8DB9 - chains A and B of the 3 polymer chains in the assembly; structure by X-ray diffraction, 2.89 A resolution.

# Chain A (and B)
Molecule: Inosine-uridine preferring nucleoside hydrolase family protein
Source organism: Trichomonas vaginalis
Notes: chain B of this document is another copy of the same molecule, construct and numbering; everything in this record applies to it too
UniProt: A2EYV3 (A2EYV3_TRIVA); residue numbers follow UniProt; this construct covers 1-304
Chain sequence (304 residues; row label = number of the first residue in the row):
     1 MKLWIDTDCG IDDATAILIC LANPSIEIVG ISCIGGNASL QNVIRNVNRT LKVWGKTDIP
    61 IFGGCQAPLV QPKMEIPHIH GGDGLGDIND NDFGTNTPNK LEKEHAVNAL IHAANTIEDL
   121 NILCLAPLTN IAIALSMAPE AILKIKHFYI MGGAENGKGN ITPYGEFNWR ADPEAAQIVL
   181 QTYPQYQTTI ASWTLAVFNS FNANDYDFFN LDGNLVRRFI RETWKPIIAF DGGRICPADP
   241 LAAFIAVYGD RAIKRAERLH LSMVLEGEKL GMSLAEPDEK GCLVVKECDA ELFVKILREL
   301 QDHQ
Not modelled in the structure: 304 (chain B: fully traced)

# Chain A / chain B interface
Pairs across the interface - 27 pairs, chain A then chain B:
  G64(A) with M137(B)
  C65(A) with S136(B)
  Q66(A) with P139(B); E140(B)
  L69(A) with I178(B)
  V70(A) with I178(B), hydrophobic; Q181(B), hydrogen bond (backbone-side chain)
  H105(A) with M137(B), hydrogen bond (side chain-backbone)
  V107(A) with M137(B), hydrophobic
  N108(A) with N108(B), hydrogen bond; M137(B)
  I133(A) with I133(B), hydrophobic; S136(B); M137(B), hydrophobic
  M137(A) with H105(B); V107(B), hydrophobic; N108(B); M137(B), hydrophobic
  E174(A) with V70(B)
  I178(A) with L69(B)
  Q181(A) with V70(B)
  L265(A) with V70(B), hydrophobic; E174(B)
  E266(A) with L265(B); E266(B); G267(B), hydrogen bond (side chain-backbone)
  G267(A) with E266(B)
Also at the interface, not in a pair above, chain A (18 interface residues in all): S136, Q177
Also at the interface, not in a pair above, chain B (19 interface residues in all): C65, A138, L270

# In short
18 residues of chain A and 19 residues of chain B are in contact; the contacts include 4 hydrogen bonds. Among
the polar pairs are V70(A)-Q181(B), H105(A)-M137(B) and N108(A)-N108(B).
Chain A and chain B are both Inosine-uridine preferring nucleoside hydrolase family protein (Trichomonas
vaginalis); the structure, Adenosine/guanosine nucleoside hydrolase bound to inhibitor, was determined by
X-ray diffraction, deposited together with 8DB6, 8DB7 and 8DB8.
